2HHH - chains A and P of the 21 polymer chains in the assembly; structure by X-ray diffraction, 3.35 A resolution.

Chain A:
Molecule: 16S ribosomal RNA
Organism: Thermus thermophilus
Sequence (1522 nucleotides; row label = number of the first residue in the row):
     1 UUUGUUGGAG AGUUUGAUCC UGGCUCAGGG UGAACGCUGG CGGCGUGCCU AAGACAUGCA
    61 AGUCGUGCGG GCCGCGGGGU UUUACUCCGU GGUCAGCGGC GGACGGGUGA GUAACGCGUG
   121 GGUGACCUAC CCGGAAGAGG GGGACAACCC GGGGAAACUC GGGCUAAUCC CCCAUGUGGA
   181 CCCGCCCCUU GGGGUGUGUC CAAAGGGCUU UGCCCGCUUC CGGAUGGGCC CGCGUCCCAU
   241 CAGCUAGUUG GUGGGGUAAU GGCCCACCAA GGCGACGACG GGUAGCCGGU CUGAGAGGAU
   301 GGCCGGCCAC AGGGGCACUG AGACACGGGC CCCACUCCUA CGGGAGGCAG CAGUUAGGAA
   361 UCUUCCGCAA UGGGCGCAAG CCUGACGGAG CGACGCCGCU UGGAGGAAGA AGCCCUUCGG
   421 GGUGUAAACU CCUGAACCCG GGACGAAACC CCCGACGAGG GGACUGACGG UACCGGGGUA
   481 AUAGCGCCGG CCAACUCCGU GCCAGCAGCC GCGGUAAUAC GGAGGGCGCG AGCGUUACCC
   541 GGAUUCACUG GGCGUAAAGG GCGUGUAGGC GGCCUGGGGC GUCCCAUGUG AAAGACCACG
   601 GCUCAACCGU GGGGGAGCGU GGGAUACGCU CAGGCUAGAC GGUGGGAGAG GGUGGUGGAA
   661 UUCCCGGAGU AGCGGUGAAA UGCGCAGAUA CCGGGAGGAA CGCCGAUGGC GAAGGCAGCC
   721 ACCUGGUCCA CCCGUGACGC UGAGGCGCGA AAGCGUGGGG AGCAAACCGG AUUAGAUACC
   781 CGGGUAGUCC ACGCCCUAAA CGAUGCGCGC UAGGUCUCUG GGUCUCCUGG GGGCCGAAGC
   841 UAACGCGUUA AGCGCGCCGC CUGGGGAGUA CGGCCGCAAG GCUGAAACUC AAAGGAAUUG
   901 ACGGGGGCCC GCACAAGCGG UGGAGCAUGU GGUUUAAUUC GAAGCAACGC GAAGAACCUU
   961 ACCAGGCCUU GACAUGCUAG GGAACCCGGG UGAAAGCCUG GGGUGCCCCG CGAGGGGAGC
  1021 CCUAGCACAG GUGCUGCAUG GCCGUCGUCA GCUCGUGCCG UGAGGUGUUG GGUUAAGUCC
  1081 CGCAACGAGC GCAACCCCCG CCGUUAGUUG CCAGCGGUUC GGCCGGGCAC UCUAACGGGA
  1141 CUGCCCGCGA AAGCGGGAGG AAGGAGGGGA CGACGUCUGG UCAGCAUGGC CCUUACGGCC
  1201 UGGGCGACAC ACGUGCUACA AUGCCCACUA CAAAGCGAUG CCACCCGGCA ACGGGGAGCU
  1261 AAUCGCAAAA AGGUGGGCCC AGUUCGGAUU GGGGUCUGCA ACCCGACCCC AUGAAGCCGG
  1321 AAUCGCUAGU AAUCGCGGAU CAGCCAUGCC GCGGUGAAUA CGUUCCCGGG CCUUGUACAC
  1381 ACCGCCCGUC ACGCCAUGGG AGCGGGCUCU ACCCGAAGUC GCCGGGAGCC UACGGGCAGG
  1441 CGCCGAGGGU AGGGCCCGUG ACUGGGGCGA AGUCGUAACA AGGUAGCUGU ACCGGAAGGU
  1501 GCGGCUGGAU CACCUCCUUU CU
Not modelled in the structure: 1-5, 1511-1522
Small-molecule neighbours:
  - kasugamycin (KSG; (1S,2R,3S,4R,5S,6S)-2,3,4,5,6-pentahydroxycyclohexyl 2-amino-4-{[carboxy(imino)methyl]amino}-2,3,4,6-tetradeoxy-alpha-D-arabino-hexopyranoside), molecule 1: G677, U772, U773
  - kasugamycin (KSG), molecule 2: A776, A778, C779, G904, U1476, A1477, G1482, G1483, U1484

Chain P:
Molecule: 30S ribosomal protein S16
Organism: Thermus thermophilus
UniProt: Q5SJH3 (RS16_THET8); residue numbers follow UniProt; this construct covers 1-88
Chain sequence (88 residues; row label = number of the first residue in the row):
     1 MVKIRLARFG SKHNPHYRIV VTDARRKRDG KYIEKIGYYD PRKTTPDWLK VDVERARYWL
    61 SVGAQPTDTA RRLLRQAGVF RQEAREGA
Not modelled in the structure: 84-88

How chain A and chain P interact:
Pairs across the interface (95; chain A residue first):
  C44(A) - Lys12(P)  phosphate contact
  C44(A) - His13(P)  phosphate contact
  G45(A) - Ser11(P)  phosphate contact
  G45(A) - Lys12(P)  salt bridge to the phosphate
  C104(A) - Arg25(P)  hydrogen bond to the sugar
  G105(A) - Arg25(P)  phosphate contact
  G106(A) - Lys27(P)  phosphate contact
  A129(A) - Met1(P)  base contact
  A129(A) - Arg25(P)  base contact
  C130(A) - Met1(P)  hydrogen bond to the base
  C131(A) - Met1(P)  sugar contact
  C131(A) - Gly63(P)  hydrogen bond to the sugar
  C131(A) - Gln65(P)  hydrogen bond to the sugar
  C132(A) - Ser61(P)  hydrogen bond to the sugar
  C132(A) - Val62(P)  sugar contact
  C132(A) - Gly63(P)  sugar contact
  G223(A) - Val62(P)  hydrogen bond to the base
  A224(A) - Val2(P)  sugar contact
  A224(A) - Tyr58(P)  sugar contact
  A224(A) - Trp59(P)  phosphate contact
  A224(A) - Val62(P)  sugar contact
  U225(A) - Asp23(P)  hydrogen bond to the sugar
  U225(A) - Trp59(P)  phosphate contact
  G226(A) - Asp23(P)  sugar contact
  G226(A) - Arg25(P)  hydrogen bond to the sugar
  G305(A) - Asp29(P)  sugar contact
  G305(A) - Gly30(P)  phosphate contact
  G305(A) - Lys31(P)  phosphate contact
  G306(A) - Arg26(P)  salt bridge to the phosphate
  G306(A) - Lys27(P)  salt bridge to the phosphate
  G306(A) - Gly30(P)  phosphate contact
  G306(A) - Lys31(P)  hydrogen bond to the sugar
  C307(A) - Arg26(P)  salt bridge to the phosphate
  A370(A) - Tyr17(P)  sugar contact
  U371(A) - Leu6(P)  phosphate contact
  U371(A) - Tyr17(P)  hydrogen bond to the sugar
  U371(A) - Arg28(P)  hydrogen bond to the base
  U371(A) - Thr69(P)  hydrogen bond to the phosphate
  G372(A) - Arg5(P)  hydrogen bond to the phosphate
  G372(A) - Leu6(P)  hydrogen bond to the phosphate
  G372(A) - Arg28(P)  sugar contact
  G372(A) - Thr67(P)  hydrogen bond to the phosphate
  G372(A) - Thr69(P)  phosphate contact
  G373(A) - Lys3(P)  salt bridge to the phosphate
  G373(A) - Arg5(P)  salt bridge to the phosphate
  G373(A) - Ala24(P)  sugar contact
  G373(A) - Thr67(P)  phosphate contact
  G374(A) - Lys3(P)  salt bridge to the phosphate
  C386(A) - Arg28(P)  hydrogen bond to the phosphate
  G387(A) - Arg8(P)  hydrogen bond to the phosphate
  G387(A) - Arg28(P)  salt bridge to the phosphate
  G388(A) - Arg8(P)  salt bridge to the phosphate
  G388(A) - Lys12(P)  phosphate contact
  G388(A) - His13(P)  hydrogen bond to the phosphate
  A389(A) - Lys12(P)  salt bridge to the phosphate
  A389(A) - His13(P)  salt bridge to the phosphate
  C444(A) - Arg42(P)  base contact
  G445(A) - Pro41(P)  phosphate contact
  G445(A) - Arg42(P)  sugar contact
  G445(A) - Lys43(P)  salt bridge to the phosphate
  A446(A) - Tyr39(P)  phosphate contact
  A447(A) - Lys43(P)  salt bridge to the phosphate
  A447(A) - Arg72(P)  hydrogen bond to the phosphate
  A448(A) - Asp68(P)  sugar contact
  A448(A) - Arg72(P)  sugar contact
  G457(A) - Gln82(P)  hydrogen bond to the sugar
  A458(A) - Arg75(P)  salt bridge to the phosphate
  A458(A) - Phe80(P)  sugar contact
  A458(A) - Arg81(P)  phosphate contact
  A458(A) - Gln82(P)  hydrogen bond to the sugar
  A458(A) - Glu83(P)  hydrogen bond to the sugar
  G459(A) - Arg75(P)  salt bridge to the phosphate
  G459(A) - Arg81(P)  hydrogen bond to the phosphate
  G460(A) - Arg81(P)  salt bridge to the phosphate
  C468(A) - His13(P)  sugar contact
  A591(A) - Lys31(P)  base contact
  A592(A) - Arg18(P)  phosphate contact
  A592(A) - Tyr32(P)  sugar contact
  A593(A) - Arg18(P)  salt bridge to the phosphate
  G600(A) - Thr45(P)  sugar contact
  G601(A) - Asn14(P)  base contact
  G601(A) - Thr44(P)  sugar contact
  C607(A) - Ser11(P)  sugar contact
  C608(A) - Phe9(P)  phosphate contact
  C608(A) - Gly10(P)  sugar contact
  C608(A) - Ser11(P)  sugar contact
  C608(A) - Asn14(P)  sugar contact
  C608(A) - His16(P)  sugar contact
  G609(A) - Phe9(P)  phosphate contact
  G609(A) - His16(P)  sugar contact
  U610(A) - Arg18(P)  salt bridge to the phosphate
  U610(A) - Lys35(P)  salt bridge to the phosphate
  U610(A) - Tyr38(P)  phosphate contact
  G611(A) - Lys35(P)  salt bridge to the phosphate
  G611(A) - Lys50(P)  salt bridge to the phosphate
Other interface residues (no listed pair), chain A (47 interface residues in all): A321, C449
Other interface residues (no listed pair), chain P (51 interface residues in all): Pro15, Ile33

In short:
Chain A and chain P form an interface of 47 and 51 residues respectively; the contacts include 23 hydrogen
bonds and 21 salt bridges. Polar pairs include C130(A)-Met1(P), G223(A)-Val62(P) and U371(A)-Arg28(P). Bound
to chain A: kasugamycin.
Here chain A is 16S ribosomal RNA and chain P is 30S ribosomal protein S16, both from Thermus thermophilus.
Entry 2HHH (Crystal structure of kasugamycin bound to the 30S ribosomal subunit) was determined by X-ray
diffraction.
